PDB entry 8YAX | electron microscopy, 4.90 A resolution (low resolution: residue-level contacts below are approximate; hydrogen-bond / salt-bridge calls are withheld) | chains A and C of the 4 polymer chains in the assembly

[Chain A]
Molecule: Papain-like protease nsp3
From: Severe acute respiratory syndrome coronavirus 2
Notes: EC 3.4.19.12
Reference sequence: P0DTD1 (R1AB_SARS2); residues 1-1945 here correspond to UniProt positions 819-2763 (UniProt number = residue number + 818)
Sequence (1945 residues; numbered 1 to 1945; the number before each row is that of its first residue):
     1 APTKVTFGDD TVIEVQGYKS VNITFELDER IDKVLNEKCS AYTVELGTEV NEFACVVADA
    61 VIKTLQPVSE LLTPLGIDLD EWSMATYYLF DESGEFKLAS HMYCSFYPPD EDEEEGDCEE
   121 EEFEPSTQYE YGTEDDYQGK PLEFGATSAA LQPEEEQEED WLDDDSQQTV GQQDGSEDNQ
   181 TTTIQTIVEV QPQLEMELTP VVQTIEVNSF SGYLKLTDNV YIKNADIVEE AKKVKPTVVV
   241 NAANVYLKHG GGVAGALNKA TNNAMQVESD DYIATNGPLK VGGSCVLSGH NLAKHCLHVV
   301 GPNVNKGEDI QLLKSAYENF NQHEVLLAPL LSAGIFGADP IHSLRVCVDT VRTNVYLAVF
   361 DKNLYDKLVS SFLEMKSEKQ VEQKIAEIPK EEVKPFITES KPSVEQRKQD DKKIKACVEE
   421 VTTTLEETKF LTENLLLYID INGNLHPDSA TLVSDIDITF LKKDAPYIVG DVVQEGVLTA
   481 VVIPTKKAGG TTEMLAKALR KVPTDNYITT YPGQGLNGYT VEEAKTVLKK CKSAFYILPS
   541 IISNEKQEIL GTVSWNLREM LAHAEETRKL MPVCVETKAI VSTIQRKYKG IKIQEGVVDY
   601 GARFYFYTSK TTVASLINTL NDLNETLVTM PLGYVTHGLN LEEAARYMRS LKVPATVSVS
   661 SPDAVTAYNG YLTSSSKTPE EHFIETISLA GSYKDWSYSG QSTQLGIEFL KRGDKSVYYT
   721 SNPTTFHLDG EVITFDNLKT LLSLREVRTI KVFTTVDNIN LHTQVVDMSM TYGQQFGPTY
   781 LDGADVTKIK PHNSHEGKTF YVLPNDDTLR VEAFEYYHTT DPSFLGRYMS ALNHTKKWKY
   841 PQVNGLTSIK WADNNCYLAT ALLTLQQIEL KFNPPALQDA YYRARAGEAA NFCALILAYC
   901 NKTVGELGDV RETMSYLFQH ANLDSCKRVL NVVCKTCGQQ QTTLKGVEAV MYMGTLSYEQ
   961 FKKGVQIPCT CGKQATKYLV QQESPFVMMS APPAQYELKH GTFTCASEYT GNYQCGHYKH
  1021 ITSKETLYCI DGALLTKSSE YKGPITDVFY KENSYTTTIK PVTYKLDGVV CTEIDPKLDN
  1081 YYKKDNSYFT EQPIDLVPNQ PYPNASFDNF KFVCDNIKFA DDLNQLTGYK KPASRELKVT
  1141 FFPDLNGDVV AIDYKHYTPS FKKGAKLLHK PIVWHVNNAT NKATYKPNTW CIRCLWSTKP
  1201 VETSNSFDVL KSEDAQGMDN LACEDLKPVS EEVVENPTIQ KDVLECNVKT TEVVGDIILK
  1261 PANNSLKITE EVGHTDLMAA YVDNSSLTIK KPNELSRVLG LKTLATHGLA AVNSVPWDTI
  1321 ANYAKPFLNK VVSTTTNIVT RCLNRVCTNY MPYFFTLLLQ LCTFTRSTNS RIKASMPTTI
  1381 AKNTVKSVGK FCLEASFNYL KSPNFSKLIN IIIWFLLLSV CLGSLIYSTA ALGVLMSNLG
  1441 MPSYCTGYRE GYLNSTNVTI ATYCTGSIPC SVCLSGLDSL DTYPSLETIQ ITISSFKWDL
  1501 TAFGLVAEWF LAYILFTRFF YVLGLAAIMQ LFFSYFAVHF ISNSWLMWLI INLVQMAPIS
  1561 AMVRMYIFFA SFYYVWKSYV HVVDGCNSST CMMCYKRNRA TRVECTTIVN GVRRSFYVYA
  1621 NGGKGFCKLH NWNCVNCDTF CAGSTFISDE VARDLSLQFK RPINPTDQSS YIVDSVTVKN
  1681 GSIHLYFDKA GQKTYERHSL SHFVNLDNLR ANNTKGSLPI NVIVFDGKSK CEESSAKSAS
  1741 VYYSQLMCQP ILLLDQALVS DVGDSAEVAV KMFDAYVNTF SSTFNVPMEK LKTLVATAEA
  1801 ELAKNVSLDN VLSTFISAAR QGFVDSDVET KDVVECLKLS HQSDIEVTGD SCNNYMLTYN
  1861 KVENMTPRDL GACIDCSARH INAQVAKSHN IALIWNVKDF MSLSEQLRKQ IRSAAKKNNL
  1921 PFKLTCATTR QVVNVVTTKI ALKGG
Unresolved in the structure: 1-416, 1196-1410
Disulfide bonds: C1445-C1473, C1464-C1470
Swiss-Prot annotation at these positions:
  - zinc finger: C934 to C971 (C4-type)
  - region: H1581 to C1594 (ZF1), C1627 to C1637 (ZF2)
  - active site (For PL-PRO activity): C856, H1017, D1031
  - binding site (Zn(2+)): C934, C937, C969, C971, H1581, C1586, C1591, C1594, C1627, H1630, C1634, C1637
  - site: G1945 (Cleavage)
What the authors report for this chain:
  - mutagenesis - V1458A/L1480A: unchanged binding to Papain-like protease nsp3 (chain A)
  - mutagenesis - V1458E/L1480E: decreased binding to Papain-like protease nsp3 (chain A)
  - mutagenesis - D1478A/Y1483A/L1486A/Q1490A, D1478E/Y1483E/L1486E/Q1490E: abolished binding to Papain-like protease nsp3 (chain A)
  - mutagenesis - R1613A/R1614A, R1613E/R1614E: abolished growth in response to viral replication capacity
  - mutagenesis - R1614Q: unchanged growth
  - mutagenesis - R1614K: abolished growth

[Chain C]
Molecule: Non-structural protein 4
From: Severe acute respiratory syndrome coronavirus 2
Reference sequence: P0DTD1 (R1AB_SARS2); residues 1-500 here correspond to UniProt positions 2764-3263 (UniProt number = residue number + 2763)
Sequence (500 residues; each row starts with the number of its first residue):
     1 KIVNNWLKQL IKVTLVFLFV AAIFYLITPV HVMSKHTDFS SEIIGYKAID GGVTRDIAST
    61 DTCFANKHAD FDTWFSQRGG SYTNDKACPL IAAVITREVG FVVPGLPGTI LRTTNGDFLH
   121 FLPRVFSAVG NICYTPSKLI EYTDFATSAC VLAAECTIFK DASGKPVPYC YDTNVLEGSV
   181 AYESLRPDTR YVLMDGSIIQ FPNTYLEGSV RVVTTFDSEY CRHGTCERSE AGVCVSTSGR
   241 WVLNNDYYRS LPGVFCGVDA VNLLTNMFTP LIQPIGALDI SASIVAGGIV AIVVTCLAYY
   301 FMRFRRAFGE YSHVVAFNTL LFLMSFTVLC LTPVYSFLPG VYSVIYLYLT FYLTNDVSFL
   361 AHIQWMVMFT PLVPFWITIA YIICISTKHF YWFFSNYLKR RVVFNGVSFS TFEEAALCTF
   421 LLNKEMYLKL RSDVLLPLTQ YNRYLALYNK YKYFSGAMDT TSYREAACCH LAKALNDFSN
   481 SGSDVLYQPP QTSITSAVLQ
Unresolved in the structure: 1-30, 402-500
Disulfide bonds: C63-C88, C133-C150, C156-C170, C221-C226, C234-C256
Swiss-Prot annotation at these positions:
  - site: Q500 (Cleavage)
What the authors report for this chain:
  - mutagenesis - R303A/R305A/R306A, R303E/R305E/R306E, K450A/K452A, K450E/K452E: abolished growth in response to viral replication capacity
  - mutagenesis - R306K, K450R: unchanged growth (viral replication activity)
  - mutagenesis - R306A, R306E, R306Q: abolished growth

[Interface between chain A and chain C]
Residue-residue contacts - 42 pairs, chain A then chain C:
  Y1452(A) with R112(C)
  L1453(A) with R112(C)
  T1456(A) with F101(C)
  V1458(A) with F101(C); F118(C)
  G1476(A) with H31(C)
  D1478(A) with H31(C); K67(C); G116(C); D117(C); F118(C)
  S1479(A) with F118(C)
  Y1483(A) with K67(C); L90(C); H120(C)
  P1484(A) with K86(C)
  S1485(A) with G51(C); G52(C); C88(C); L90(C)
  L1486(A) with G52(C); L106(C)
  E1487(A) with G51(C); G52(C)
  T1488(A) with G51(C); G52(C); H223(C); G224(C)
  I1489(A) with G224(C)
  Q1490(A) with I198(C); C221(C); G224(C); C226(C)
  I1491(A) with G224(C); T225(C); C226(C)
  T1492(A) with C226(C)
  I1493(A) with C226(C); E227(C)
  K1497(A) with D246(C)
  F1568(A) with I284(C)
  F1572(A) with V285(C)
Also at the interface, not in a pair above, chain A (23 interface residues in all): L1477, L1480
Also at the interface, not in a pair above, chain C (33 interface residues in all): M33, I49, D50, A87, P89, V103, I110, S197, I292
The authors on this interface:
  - hot spots on chain A (mutagenesis) - V1458E/L1480E: decreased binding to Non-structural protein 4 (chain C)
  - hot spots on chain A (mutagenesis) - D1478A/Y1483A/L1486A/Q1490A, D1478E/Y1483E/L1486E/Q1490E: abolished binding to Non-structural protein 4 (chain C)

[Summary]
Chain A and chain C form an interface of 23 and 33 residues respectively. The paper reports that
R303A/R305A/R306A, R303E/R305E/R306E and K450A/K452A of chain C, among others, abolish growth in response to
viral replication capacity; R306A, R306E and R306Q of chain C abolish growth; 17 substitutions were tested in
all.
Chain A is Papain-like protease nsp3 and chain C is Non-structural protein 4, both from Severe acute
respiratory syndrome coronavirus 2; the structure, SARS-CoV-2 DMV nsp3-4 pore complex (full-pore), was
determined by electron microscopy together with 8YB5 and 8YB7 from the same study.
